9OGU - chains F and E of the 18 polymer chains in the assembly; structure by electron microscopy, 3.20 A resolution.

Chain F:
Molecule: Envelope glycoprotein gp160
From: Human immunodeficiency virus 1
UniProtKB: A0A6H1VYE9 (A0A6H1VYE9_9PLVG); residues 512-664 here correspond to UniProt positions 509-661 (UniProt number = residue number - 3)
Amino-acid sequence (168 residues; numbered 512 to 680; 1 number in that range is skipped by the numbering (no residue carries it; nothing is unmodelled there); the number before each row is that of its first residue):
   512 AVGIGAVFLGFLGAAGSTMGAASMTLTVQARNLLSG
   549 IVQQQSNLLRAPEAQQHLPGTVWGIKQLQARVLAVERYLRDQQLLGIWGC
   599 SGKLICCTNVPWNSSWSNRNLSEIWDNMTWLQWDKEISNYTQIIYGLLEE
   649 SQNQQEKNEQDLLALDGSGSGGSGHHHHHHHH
Not modelled in the structure: 512-519, 549-566, 664-680
Differences from the reference sequence: conflict Pro560 (Ile556 in A0A6H1VYE9), Cys605 (Thr602 in A0A6H1VYE9); engineered mutation Pro567 (Lys564 in A0A6H1VYE9), Gly568 (Leu565 in A0A6H1VYE9); expression tag (665-680)
Disulfide bonds: Cys598-Cys604
Covalently attached groups: N-acetylglucosamine (NAG) linked to Asn637

Chain E:
Molecule: HIV-1 Envelope Glycoprotein BG505 SOSIP.664 gp120
From: Human immunodeficiency virus 1
UniProtKB: Q2N0S6 (Q2N0S6_9HIV1); the construct lacks a stretch of the UniProt sequence and is renumbered around it, so the offset changes along the chain: 31-141 = UniProt 30-140; 150-184 = UniProt 141-175; 188-309 = UniProt 187-308; 312-323 = UniProt 309-320; 2 more segments
Amino-acid sequence (516 residues; numbered -4 to 513 plus 12 insertion-coded residues; 14 numbers in that range are skipped by the numbering (no residue carries them; nothing is unmodelled there); the number before each row is that of its first residue; a row labelled like 184A-184K holds insertion residues (184A, then the next letters in order); numbers below 1 keep their minus sign (Met-4 is residue -4)):
    -4 MDAMKRGLCCVLLLCGAVFVSPSQEIHARFRRGARAENLWVTVYYGVPVW
    46 KDAETTLFCASDAKAYETEKHNVWATHACVPTDPNPQEIHLENVTEEFNM
    96 WKNNMVEQMHTDIISLWDQSLKPCVKLTPLCVTLQCTNVTNNITDD
   150 MRGELKNCSFNMTTELRDKKQKVYSLFYRLDVVQI
184A-184K NENQGNRSNNS
   188 NKEYRLINCNTSAITQACPKVSFEPIPIHYCAPAGFAILKCKDKKFNGTG
   238 PCPSVSTVQCTHGIKPVVSTQLLLNGSLAEEEVMIRSENITNNAKNILVQ
   288 FNTPVQINCTRPNNNTRKSIRI
   312 GPGQAFYATGDI
  323A I
   324 GDIRQAHCNVSKATWNETLGKVVKQLRKHFGNNTIIRFANSSGGDLEVTT
   374 HSFNCGGEFFYCNTSGLFNSTWISN
   400 TSVQGSNSTGSNDSITLPCRIKQIINMWQRIGQAMYAPPIQGVIRCVSNI
   450 TGLILTRDGGSTNSTTETFRPGGGDMRDNWRSELYKYKVVKIEPLGVAPT
   500 RCKRRVVGRRRRRR
Not modelled in the structure: -4 to 31, 58-65, 184A-184K, 400-410, 504-513
Differences from the reference sequence: expression tag (-4 to 30, 509-513); engineered mutation Asn332 (Thr330 in Q2N0S6), Cys501 (Ala498 in Q2N0S6)
Disulfide bonds: Cys54-Cys74, Cys119-Cys205, Cys126-Cys196, Cys131-Cys157, Cys218-Cys247, Cys228-Cys239, Cys296-Cys331, Cys378-Cys445, Cys385-Cys418
Covalently attached groups: N-acetylglucosamine (NAG) linked to Asn88, Asn133, Asn156, Asn160, Asn197, Asn234, Asn262, Asn295, Asn301, Asn339, Asn363, Asn386, Asn392, Asn448; glycan linked to Asn137, Asn276, Asn332

Chain F / chain E interface:
Pairs across the interface (116):
  Leu520(F) with Ile84(E)
  Phe522(F) with Ile84(E); Ala224(E), hydrophobic; Thr244(E); Ile491(E), hydrophobic
  Leu523(F) with Pro43(E), hydrophobic; Trp45(E), hydrophobic; Leu86(E); Ala224(E), hydrophobic
  Ala525(F) with Pro43(E)
  Ala526(F) with Pro43(E), hydrophobic; Trp45(E), hydrophobic; Val89(E), hydrophobic
  Gly527(F) with Glu87(E); Asn88(E); Val89(E)
  Ala533(F) with Pro43(E), hydrophobic
  Ser534(F) with Tyr39(E)
  Leu537(F) with Tyr39(E), hydrophobic; Tyr40(E); Gly41(E); Val42(E), hydrophobic
  Gln540(F) with Gly41(E), hydrogen bond (side chain-backbone); Val42(E); Pro43(E)
  Asn543(F) with Gly222(E)
  Leu544(F) with Tyr40(E); Ala221(E); Gly222(E); Ile491(E), hydrophobic; Pro493(E), hydrophobic
  Leu545(F) with Ala221(E), hydrophobic
  Ser546(F) with Ala221(E)
  Gly547(F) with Ala221(E)
  Val570(F) with Ser110(E); Leu111(E), hydrophobic; Gln114(E)
  Trp571(F) with Cys54(E), hydrophobic; Ala73(E); Cys74(E); Asp107(E); Leu111(E), hydrophobic
  Lys574(F) with Thr51(E), hydrogen bond (backbone-side chain); Asp107(E), salt bridge
  Gln575(F) with Phe53(E)
  Ala578(F) with Thr51(E)
  Ala582(F) with Ala221(E)
  Arg585(F) with Gly222(E), hydrogen bond (side chain-backbone); Lys490(E); Ile491(E); Glu492(E), salt bridge
  Tyr586(F) with Tyr40(E)
  Asp589(F) with Tyr40(E); Pro493(E); Leu494(E)
  Gln590(F) with Tyr40(E), hydrogen bond
  Leu592(F) with Leu494(E), hydrophobic
  Leu593(F) with Val38(E), hydrophobic; Tyr40(E), hydrophobic; Leu494(E), hydrophobic
  Trp596(F) with Val38(E), hydrophobic; Leu494(E), hydrophobic; Arg503(E), hydrogen bond (backbone-side chain)
  Gly597(F) with Arg503(E)
  Cys598(F) with Arg503(E)
  Leu602(F) with Val38(E); Tyr39(E); Tyr40(E), hydrogen bond (backbone-backbone)
  Ile603(F) with Thr37(E); Val38(E); Tyr39(E), hydrophobic
  Cys604(F) with Thr37(E); Val38(E), hydrogen bond (backbone-backbone); Arg503(E), hydrogen bond
  Cys605(F) with Cys501(E), disulfide; Lys502(E); Arg503(E), hydrogen bond (backbone-side chain)
  Thr606(F) with Trp35(E); Val36(E), hydrogen bond (backbone-backbone); Arg503(E)
  Asn607(F) with Trp35(E); Lys502(E); Arg503(E)
  Val608(F) with Trp35(E); Val36(E), hydrogen bond (backbone-backbone)
  Pro609(F) with Leu34(E); Trp35(E), hydrophobic
  Trp610(F) with Leu34(E), hydrogen bond (backbone-backbone); Val36(E), hydrophobic; Pro498(E)
  Leu619(F) with Leu34(E), hydrophobic; Pro498(E); Arg500(E)
  Trp623(F) with Tyr39(E); Ala497(E), hydrophobic; Pro498(E), hydrogen bond (side chain-backbone); Thr499(E)
  Trp628(F) with Tyr39(E), hydrophobic; Val42(E); Pro43(E); Ala497(E), hydrophobic
  Leu629(F) with Pro43(E); Val44(E), hydrophobic; Trp45(E)
  Trp631(F) with Val496(E), hydrogen bond (side chain-backbone); Pro498(E)
  Asp632(F) with Val44(E)
  Lys633(F) with Trp45(E), hydrogen bond (side chain-backbone)
  Ile635(F) with Val496(E)
  Ile642(F) with Val496(E), hydrophobic
  Tyr643(F) with Leu494(E)
  Leu646(F) with Val36(E), hydrophobic; Val38(E), hydrophobic; Val496(E), hydrophobic
  Gln650(F) with Arg503(E), hydrogen bond
  Gln653(F) with Arg503(E), hydrogen bond
Also at the interface, not in a pair above, chain F (61 interface residues in all): Gly521, Gly524, Met530, Thr536, Gly568, Thr569, Lys601, Trp614, Ile622
Also at the interface, not in a pair above, chain E (47 interface residues in all): Ala70, Tyr217, Pro220, Gly495
Inter-chain disulfides: Cys605(F)-Cys501(E)

Overview:
61 residues of chain F and 47 residues of chain E are in contact, with 1 disulfide bond, 17 hydrogen bonds and
2 salt bridges. Polar contacts include Lys574(F)-Asp107(E), Arg585(F)-Glu492(E) and Gln540(F)-Gly41(E).
N-acetylglucosamine is covalently linked to Asn637(F).
Here chain F is Envelope glycoprotein gp160 and chain E is HIV-1 Envelope Glycoprotein BG505 SOSIP.664 gp120,
both from Human immunodeficiency virus 1. Entry 9OGU (HIV-1 Env BG505 SOSIP.664-dPG-His in complex with PGT122
and 3BNC117 Fabs) was determined by electron microscopy, deposited together with 9OGT.
